PDB entry 8OLU | electron microscopy, 2.59 A resolution | chains H and b of the 28 polymer chains in the assembly

# Chain H
Molecule: Proteasome subunit beta
From: Leishmania tarentolae
Reference sequence: A0A640KBR2 (A0A640KBR2_LEITA); residues 1-283 here = UniProt positions 1-283
Chain sequence (283 residues; row label = number of the first residue in the row):
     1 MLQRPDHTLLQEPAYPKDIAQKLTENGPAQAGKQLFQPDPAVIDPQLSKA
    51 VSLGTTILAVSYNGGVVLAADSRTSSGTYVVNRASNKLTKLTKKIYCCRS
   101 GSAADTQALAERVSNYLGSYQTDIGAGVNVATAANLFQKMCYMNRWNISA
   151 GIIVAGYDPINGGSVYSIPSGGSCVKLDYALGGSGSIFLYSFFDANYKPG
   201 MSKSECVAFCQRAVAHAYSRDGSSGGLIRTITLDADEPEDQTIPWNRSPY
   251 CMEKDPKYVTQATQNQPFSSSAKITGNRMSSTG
Unresolved in the structure: 1-54, 283

# Chain b
Molecule: Proteasome subunit beta
From: Leishmania tarentolae
Reference sequence: A0A640KSC5 (A0A640KSC5_LEITA); residues 1-220 here = UniProt positions 1-220
Chain sequence (220 residues; each row starts with the number of its first residue):
     1 MASGGSVIAIKYKGGVLMAADTLLSYGSLAKWPNIPRIRLLGSHSAVCAT
    51 GSYADFQMMAKQVEDNIERQKMYHNVDELSPSEVFSYLHRSIYQKRCDFD
   101 PCLCQMVFIGVRDGETFLAGVDDVGTRWEDDCIATGYGAYIALPLLRQAL
   151 EKNPDGLSRGEAMRILTDCLRVLFYRECRAINKFQVADAASDGVRISEPF
   201 DVETHWEYEGYCFEKTAIIR

# How chain H and chain b interact
Contacting residue pairs (101):
  R73(H) with C178(b), hydrogen bond (side chain-backbone)
  S75(H) with C178(b)
  T78(H) with Y137(b), hydrogen bond; R176(b); E177(b); C178(b), hydrogen bond (backbone-backbone); R179(b)
  Y79(H) with Y137(b); R176(b); C178(b)
  V80(H) with Y175(b); R176(b), hydrogen bond (backbone-side chain); C178(b), hydrophobic
  V81(H) with R176(b), hydrogen bond (backbone-side chain)
  R83(H) with Y175(b); H205(b), hydrogen bond (side chain-backbone); W206(b); Y208(b); Y211(b), hydrogen bond
  A84(H) with Y211(b), hydrophobic; T216(b)
  N86(H) with F213(b), hydrogen bond (side chain-backbone); T216(b), hydrogen bond; A217(b)
  L88(H) with F213(b), hydrophobic
  T89(H) with I219(b)
  K90(H) with I219(b); R220(b)
  R99(H) with I218(b)
  Q107(H) with I218(b)
  A110(H) with I219(b)
  E111(H) with I218(b); I219(b)
  S114(H) with I219(b)
  F188(H) with L29(b), hydrophobic
  S219(H) with A30(b)
  R220(H) with S28(b); L29(b); A30(b), hydrogen bond (side chain-backbone); K31(b), hydrogen bond (side chain-backbone)
  D221(H) with S28(b)
  G222(H) with S28(b), hydrogen bond (backbone-backbone); C178(b)
  G226(H) with W206(b)
  L227(H) with W206(b)
  R229(H) with Y211(b), hydrogen bond (side chain-backbone); F213(b); T216(b), hydrogen bond
  D240(H) with F213(b)
  P244(H) with W206(b), hydrophobic; E207(b)
  W245(H) with F174(b); N182(b); T204(b); W206(b)
  N246(H) with T204(b); W206(b)
  R247(H) with E207(b), salt bridge
  M252(H) with A30(b), hydrophobic; P33(b), hydrophobic
  E253(H) with F174(b); I181(b); N182(b), hydrogen bond (side chain-backbone)
  Y258(H) with P33(b), hydrophobic; N34(b); K183(b)
  T260(H) with N34(b), hydrogen bond (backbone-side chain)
  Q261(H) with T22(b); N34(b); I35(b), hydrogen bond (side chain-backbone); P36(b); Q185(b), hydrogen bond; P199(b)
  A262(H) with N34(b), hydrogen bond (backbone-backbone); I35(b), hydrophobic; P36(b)
  Q264(H) with P36(b); R39(b); Y53(b), hydrogen bond; Q57(b)
  N265(H) with P36(b), hydrogen bond (side chain-backbone); I38(b), hydrogen bond (side chain-backbone); R39(b), hydrogen bond
  F268(H) with E68(b); M72(b), hydrophobic
  N277(H) with P36(b)
  R278(H) with L40(b); G42(b), hydrogen bond (side chain-backbone)
  M279(H) with L40(b); Q185(b); R195(b); I196(b), hydrogen bond (backbone-backbone); S197(b); E198(b)
  S280(H) with L40(b); V194(b)
  S281(H) with L40(b); G42(b); S43(b), hydrogen bond (side chain-backbone); V194(b), hydrogen bond (backbone-backbone)
  T282(H) with D192(b)
Other interface residues (no listed pair), chain H (54 interface residues in all): G77, N82, Y96, T230, I231, Q241, T242, K254, Q266
Other interface residues (no listed pair), chain b (56 interface residues in all): W32, L41, H44, E64, I141, G193, D201, C212

# In short
The interface between chain H and chain b involves 54 residues on one side and 56 on the other; the contacts
include 27 hydrogen bonds and 1 salt bridge. Polar pairs include R247(H)-E207(b), R73(H)-C178(b) and
T78(H)-Y137(b).
Chain H is Proteasome subunit beta and chain b is Proteasome subunit beta, both from Leishmania tarentolae;
the structure, Leishmania tarentolae proteasome 20S subunit in complex with
1-Benzyl-N-(3-(cyclopropylcarbamoyl)phenyl)-6-oxo-1,6-dihydropyridazine-3-carboxamide, was determined by
electron microscopy.
